Entry 9E1M (electron microscopy, 3.25 A resolution); this record covers chains C and I of the 11 polymer chains in the assembly.

Chain C:
Name: Histone H2A type 1
Organism: Xenopus laevis
Reference sequence: P06897 (H2A1_XENLA); residues 0-129 here correspond to UniProt positions 1-130 (UniProt number = residue number + 1)
Amino-acid sequence (130 residues; numbered 0 to 129; the number before each row is that of its first residue; numbering starts at 0):
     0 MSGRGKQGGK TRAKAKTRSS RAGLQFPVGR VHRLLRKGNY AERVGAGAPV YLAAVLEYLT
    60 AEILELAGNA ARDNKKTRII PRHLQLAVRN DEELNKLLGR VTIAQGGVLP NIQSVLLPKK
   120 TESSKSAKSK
Disordered / not traced: 0-9, 119-129
Construct notes: conflict Arg99 (Gly100 in P06897), Ser123 (Ala124 in P06897)
UniProt features mapped onto this chain:
  - modified residue: Ser1 (N-acetylserine), Lys5 (N6-(2-hydroxyisobutyryl)lysine), Lys9 (N6-(2-hydroxyisobutyryl)lysine), Lys36 (N6-(2-hydroxyisobutyryl)lysine), Lys74 (N6-(2-hydroxyisobutyryl)lysine), Lys75 (N6-(2-hydroxyisobutyryl)lysine), Lys95 (N6-(2-hydroxyisobutyryl)lysine), Gln104 (N5-methylglutamine), Lys118 (N6-(2-hydroxyisobutyryl)lysine)
  - cross-link (Glycyl lysine isopeptide (Lys-Gly)): Lys13 (interchain with G-Cter in ubiquitin), Lys15 (interchain with G-Cter in ubiquitin), Lys119 (interchain with G-Cter in ubiquitin)

Chain I:
Molecule: 149-nt DNA strand
Organism: Homo sapiens
Sequence (149 nucleotides; numbered -73 to 75; the number before each row is that of its first residue; numbers below 1 keep their minus sign (DA-73 is residue -73)):
   -73 ACAGGATGTA TATATCTGAC ACGTGCCTGG AGACTAGGGA GTAATCCCCT TGGCGGTTAA
   -13 AACGCGGGGG ACAGCGCGTA CGTGCGTTTA AGCGGTGCTA GAGCTGTCTA CGACCAATTG
    47 AGCGGCCTCG GCACCGGGAT TCTCCAGGG

How chain C and chain I interact:
Contacting residue pairs - 15 pairs, chain C then chain I:
  Lys13(C) - DG46(I)  salt bridge to the phosphate
  Arg29(C) - DG48(I)  hydrogen bond to the phosphate
  Arg29(C) - DC49(I)  salt bridge to the phosphate
  Arg42(C) - DG38(I)  hydrogen bond to the sugar
  Arg42(C) - DA39(I)  phosphate contact
  Val43(C) - DG38(I)  sugar contact
  Val43(C) - DA39(I)  hydrogen bond to the phosphate
  Gly44(C) - DG38(I)  phosphate contact
  Ala45(C) - DG38(I)  phosphate contact
  Lys75(C) - DC58(I)  phosphate contact
  Lys75(C) - DA59(I)  salt bridge to the phosphate
  Thr76(C) - DG57(I)  phosphate contact
  Thr76(C) - DC58(I)  hydrogen bond to the phosphate
  Arg77(C) - DG57(I)  sugar contact
  Arg77(C) - DC58(I)  hydrogen bond to the phosphate
Interface residues without a listed pair, chain C (11 interface residues in all): Arg11, Glu41
Interface residues without a listed pair, chain I (9 interface residues in all): DA43

Overview:
The interface between chain C and chain I involves 11 residues on one side and 9 on the other; the contacts
include 5 hydrogen bonds and 3 salt bridges. Polar pairs include Arg42(C)-DG38(I), Arg29(C)-DG48(I) and
Val43(C)-DA39(I).
Chain C is Histone H2A type 1 (Xenopus laevis) and chain I is a 149-nt DNA strand (Homo sapiens); the
structure, Snf2h bound nucleosome complex - ClassA2, was determined by electron microscopy, deposited together
with 9E1L, 9E1N, 9E1O, 9E1P, 9E1Q, 9E1R and 4 further entries.
